PDB entry 8FEF | electron microscopy, 2.71 A resolution | chains B and E of the 10 polymer chains in the assembly

== Chain B ==
Molecule: Virulence factor Mce family protein
Organism: Mycolicibacterium smegmatis MC2 155
UniProt: A0QNR3 (A0QNR3_MYCS2); numbering as in UniProt (aligned over 1-343)
Chain sequence (343 residues; each row starts with the number of its first residue):
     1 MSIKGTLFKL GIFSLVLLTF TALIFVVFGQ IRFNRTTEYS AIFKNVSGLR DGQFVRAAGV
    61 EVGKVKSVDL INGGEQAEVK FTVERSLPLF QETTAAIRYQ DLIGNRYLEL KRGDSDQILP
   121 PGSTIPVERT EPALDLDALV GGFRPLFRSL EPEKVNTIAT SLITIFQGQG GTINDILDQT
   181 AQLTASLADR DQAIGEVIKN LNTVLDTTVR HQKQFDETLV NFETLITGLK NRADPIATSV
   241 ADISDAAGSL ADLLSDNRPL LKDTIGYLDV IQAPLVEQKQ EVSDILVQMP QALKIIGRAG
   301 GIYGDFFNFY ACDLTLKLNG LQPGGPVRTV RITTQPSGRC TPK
Unresolved in the structure: 1, 320-326
Cystine bridges: Cys-312/Cys-340

== Chain E ==
Molecule: Virulence factor Mce family protein
Organism: Mycolicibacterium smegmatis MC2 155
UniProt: A0QNR6 (A0QNR6_MYCS2); numbering as in UniProt (aligned over 1-390)
Chain sequence (390 residues; each row starts with the number of its first residue):
     1 MRLLKGFPKM RNWTRVGRRT AVLAAVALVL TSCGQWRGIA NVPLPGGPGT ESGSMTLYVQ
    61 MPETLALNAN SRVRVRDVFV GRVRKIELIN WVPTLTVDVE PGIKLPKNTL AKIGQTSLLG
   121 SQHVELNPPE DPSSELLRDG DTIPLAQSSA YPTIERTLAG ISGILTGGGI PNIEVIQTEV
   181 FNILNGRADQ IREFLNQLDT FTDELNQQRE EITRAIDSTN RLLNIVSQRN DTLDRVLTEF
   241 PPLIQHFAET RDLFADAVTA LGRLSAAADE TLSGSNANLH TNLQNLQRPL KQLGRAAPYL
   301 VGALKLILTV PFNIDNIPKA IRGDYINVSL KLDLTLSSVD NAFLSGTGVS GMLRALEQAW
   361 GRDPATMIPD VRFTPNPHDA PGGPLVERGE
Unresolved in the structure: 1-32
From the paper describing this entry:
  - post-translational modification sites: Cys-33 (proposed by the authors, not directly observed)

== Chain B / chain E interface ==
Contacting residue pairs (225; chain B residue first):
  Val-26(B) / Trp-36(E)
  Val-27(B) / Ile-39(E)  hydrophobic
  Ile-31(B) / Trp-36(E)  hydrogen bond (backbone-side chain)
  Arg-32(B) / Trp-36(E)
  Arg-32(B) / Arg-37(E)  hydrogen bond (side chain-backbone)
  Arg-32(B) / Gly-38(E)
  Phe-33(B) / Cys-33(E)
  Asn-34(B) / Gly-34(E)
  Asn-34(B) / Arg-37(E)
  Arg-56(B) / Ala-66(E)
  Arg-56(B) / Asn-68(E)
  Ala-57(B) / Leu-88(E)
  Ala-57(B) / Trp-91(E)  hydrophobic
  Ala-58(B) / Glu-63(E)
  Ala-58(B) / Thr-64(E)  hydrogen bond (backbone-backbone)
  Ala-58(B) / Pro-93(E)
  Gly-59(B) / Thr-64(E)  hydrogen bond (backbone-side chain)
  Gly-59(B) / Ala-66(E)
  Val-60(B) / Thr-64(E)
  Val-60(B) / Ile-86(E)
  Val-60(B) / Leu-88(E)  hydrophobic
  Val-60(B) / Pro-93(E)  hydrophobic
  Glu-61(B) / Arg-37(E)
  Glu-61(B) / Asn-41(E)
  Val-62(B) / Arg-37(E)
  Leu-87(B) / Leu-88(E)  hydrophobic
  Leu-87(B) / Trp-91(E)
  Pro-88(B) / Trp-91(E)  hydrogen bond (backbone-side chain)
  Leu-89(B) / Trp-91(E)  hydrophobic
  Phe-90(B) / Trp-91(E)
  Arg-98(B) / Glu-155(E)  salt bridge
  Tyr-99(B) / Glu-155(E)  hydrogen bond (backbone-side chain)
  Leu-102(B) / Leu-118(E)
  Leu-102(B) / Leu-119(E)  hydrophobic
  Tyr-107(B) / Ala-66(E)
  Glu-109(B) / Glu-63(E)
  Leu-110(B) / Trp-91(E)
  Lys-111(B) / Glu-63(E)  salt bridge
  Arg-112(B) / Trp-91(E)
  Ala-133(B) / Glu-155(E)
  Leu-134(B) / Glu-155(E)
  Leu-134(B) / Leu-158(E)  hydrophobic
  Leu-139(B) / Leu-158(E)
  Leu-139(B) / Ser-162(E)
  Leu-139(B) / Leu-165(E)
  Gly-142(B) / Leu-165(E)
  Phe-143(B) / Ile-161(E)  hydrophobic
  Phe-143(B) / Leu-165(E)  hydrophobic
  Pro-145(B) / Pro-171(E)  hydrophobic
  Leu-146(B) / Ile-170(E)
  Arg-148(B) / Glu-174(E)  salt bridge
  Ser-149(B) / Glu-174(E)
  Ser-149(B) / Gln-177(E)  hydrogen bond (backbone-side chain)
  Lys-154(B) / Gln-177(E)
  Lys-154(B) / Phe-181(E)
  Thr-157(B) / Phe-181(E)
  Ile-158(B) / Gln-177(E)
  Ile-158(B) / Val-180(E)  hydrophobic
  Ser-161(B) / Leu-184(E)  hydrogen bond (side chain-backbone)
  Ser-161(B) / Ala-188(E)
  Thr-164(B) / Ala-188(E)
  Thr-164(B) / Asp-189(E)
  Thr-164(B) / Arg-192(E)  hydrogen bond (backbone-side chain)
  Ile-165(B) / Leu-184(E)  hydrophobic
  Ile-165(B) / Ala-188(E)
  Ile-165(B) / Ile-191(E)  hydrophobic
  Ile-165(B) / Arg-192(E)  hydrogen bond (backbone-side chain)
  Gln-167(B) / Arg-192(E)  hydrogen bond (backbone-side chain)
  Gln-169(B) / Arg-192(E)
  Gln-169(B) / Leu-195(E)
  Gln-169(B) / Asn-196(E)  hydrogen bond
  Thr-172(B) / Leu-195(E)
  Thr-172(B) / Asn-196(E)
  Thr-172(B) / Asp-199(E)
  Asp-175(B) / Asp-199(E)
  Ile-176(B) / Leu-195(E)
  Ile-176(B) / Asp-199(E)
  Gln-179(B) / Asp-199(E)
  Gln-179(B) / Thr-202(E)
  Gln-179(B) / Asp-203(E)  hydrogen bond (side chain-backbone)
  Gln-179(B) / Asn-206(E)
  Thr-180(B) / Thr-202(E)
  Gln-182(B) / Asn-206(E)  hydrogen bond
  Gln-182(B) / Arg-209(E)
  Leu-183(B) / Leu-205(E)  hydrophobic
  Leu-183(B) / Asn-206(E)
  Ser-186(B) / Arg-209(E)
  Leu-187(B) / Ile-212(E)  hydrophobic
  Arg-190(B) / Thr-213(E)
  Arg-190(B) / Asp-217(E)  salt bridge
  Ala-193(B) / Ile-216(E)  hydrophobic
  Ala-193(B) / Asn-220(E)
  Glu-196(B) / Asn-220(E)  hydrogen bond
  Val-197(B) / Asn-220(E)
  Val-197(B) / Leu-223(E)
  Asn-200(B) / Leu-223(E)
  Asn-200(B) / Asn-224(E)
  Asn-200(B) / Ser-227(E)  hydrogen bond
  Leu-201(B) / Leu-223(E)  hydrophobic
  Thr-203(B) / Asn-230(E)
  Val-204(B) / Val-226(E)  hydrophobic
  Val-204(B) / Leu-233(E)  hydrophobic
  Thr-207(B) / Asn-230(E)  hydrogen bond
  Thr-207(B) / Leu-237(E)
  Thr-208(B) / Leu-237(E)
  Arg-210(B) / Asp-234(E)  salt bridge
  His-211(B) / Asp-234(E)  salt bridge
  His-211(B) / Leu-237(E)
  His-211(B) / Thr-238(E)
  Gln-214(B) / Pro-241(E)
  Thr-218(B) / Ile-244(E)
  Asn-221(B) / Ile-244(E)
  Asn-221(B) / Gln-245(E)
  Asn-221(B) / Ala-248(E)
  Phe-222(B) / Ile-244(E)
  Thr-224(B) / Arg-251(E)
  Leu-225(B) / Phe-247(E)
  Leu-225(B) / Ala-248(E)  hydrophobic
  Leu-225(B) / Arg-251(E)
  Leu-229(B) / Phe-254(E)  hydrophobic
  Arg-232(B) / Asp-252(E)  salt bridge
  Arg-232(B) / Ala-255(E)
  Arg-232(B) / Asp-256(E)  salt bridge
  Arg-232(B) / Thr-259(E)
  Ile-236(B) / Val-258(E)
  Ser-239(B) / Val-258(E)
  Ser-239(B) / Thr-259(E)
  Ser-239(B) / Gly-262(E)
  Asp-242(B) / Gly-262(E)
  Asp-242(B) / Ser-265(E)  hydrogen bond (backbone-side chain)
  Asp-242(B) / Ala-266(E)
  Ile-243(B) / Leu-261(E)  hydrophobic
  Ile-243(B) / Ser-265(E)  hydrogen bond (backbone-side chain)
  Asp-245(B) / Asp-269(E)
  Ala-246(B) / Ser-265(E)
  Ala-246(B) / Asp-269(E)
  Ser-249(B) / Asp-269(E)  hydrogen bond
  Ser-249(B) / Leu-272(E)
  Leu-250(B) / Leu-272(E)  hydrophobic
  Asp-252(B) / Asn-276(E)
  Leu-253(B) / Leu-272(E)  hydrophobic
  Leu-253(B) / Asn-276(E)
  Asp-256(B) / His-280(E)
  Asn-257(B) / Asn-276(E)
  Asn-257(B) / Leu-279(E)
  Asn-257(B) / His-280(E)  hydrogen bond (side chain-backbone)
  Asn-257(B) / Leu-283(E)
  Leu-260(B) / His-280(E)
  Leu-260(B) / Leu-283(E)  hydrophobic
  Leu-260(B) / Gln-284(E)
  Leu-260(B) / Gln-287(E)
  Leu-261(B) / Leu-283(E)  hydrophobic
  Asp-263(B) / Gln-287(E)
  Thr-264(B) / Leu-283(E)
  Thr-264(B) / Gln-287(E)  hydrogen bond
  Thr-264(B) / Leu-290(E)
  Tyr-267(B) / Gln-287(E)
  Tyr-267(B) / Leu-290(E)  hydrophobic
  Val-270(B) / Gly-294(E)
  Val-270(B) / Ala-297(E)
  Ile-271(B) / Leu-290(E)
  Ile-271(B) / Leu-293(E)
  Ile-271(B) / Gly-294(E)
  Ile-271(B) / Ala-297(E)
  Pro-274(B) / Ala-297(E)
  Pro-274(B) / Pro-298(E)
  Gln-278(B) / Val-301(E)
  Glu-281(B) / Val-301(E)
  Val-282(B) / Val-301(E)  hydrophobic
  Ile-285(B) / Leu-304(E)  hydrophobic
  Ile-285(B) / Lys-305(E)
  Gln-288(B) / Lys-305(E)
  Gln-288(B) / Ile-314(E)
  Gln-288(B) / Asp-315(E)
  Met-289(B) / Leu-308(E)  hydrophobic
  Met-289(B) / Ile-314(E)  hydrophobic
  Ala-292(B) / Ile-314(E)  hydrophobic
  Ala-292(B) / Ile-317(E)  hydrophobic
  Ile-295(B) / Pro-318(E)  hydrophobic
  Ile-295(B) / Ile-321(E)
  Ile-295(B) / Gly-323(E)
  Arg-298(B) / Gly-323(E)
  Arg-298(B) / Asp-324(E)  salt bridge
  Ala-299(B) / Ile-321(E)  hydrophobic
  Ala-299(B) / Gly-323(E)  hydrogen bond (backbone-backbone)
  Ala-299(B) / Asp-324(E)
  Ala-299(B) / Ile-326(E)  hydrophobic
  Ile-302(B) / Asp-324(E)
  Tyr-303(B) / Asp-324(E)  hydrogen bond
  Tyr-303(B) / Tyr-325(E)
  Asn-308(B) / Asp-324(E)
  Asn-308(B) / Tyr-325(E)
  Asn-308(B) / Ile-326(E)  hydrogen bond (backbone-backbone)
  Phe-309(B) / Ile-326(E)
  Tyr-310(B) / Tyr-325(E)  hydrophobic
  Tyr-310(B) / Ile-326(E)  hydrogen bond (backbone-backbone)
  Tyr-310(B) / Asn-327(E)
  Tyr-310(B) / Val-328(E)  hydrogen bond (backbone-backbone)
  Ala-311(B) / Val-328(E)
  Ala-311(B) / Leu-330(E)  hydrophobic
  Cys-312(B) / Val-328(E)  hydrogen bond (backbone-backbone)
  Asp-313(B) / Val-328(E)
  Asp-313(B) / Ser-329(E)  hydrogen bond
  Asp-313(B) / Leu-330(E)  hydrogen bond (backbone-backbone)
  Leu-314(B) / Leu-330(E)
  Thr-315(B) / Leu-330(E)  hydrogen bond (backbone-backbone)
  Thr-315(B) / Lys-331(E)  hydrogen bond
  Thr-315(B) / Leu-332(E)  hydrogen bond (backbone-backbone)
  Leu-316(B) / Leu-332(E)
  Lys-317(B) / Leu-332(E)  hydrogen bond (backbone-backbone)
  Lys-317(B) / Asp-333(E)
  Lys-317(B) / Leu-334(E)  hydrogen bond (backbone-backbone)
  Lys-317(B) / Thr-335(E)
  Asn-319(B) / Thr-335(E)
  Asn-319(B) / Leu-336(E)
  Asn-319(B) / Glu-357(E)
  Val-327(B) / Arg-362(E)
  Arg-339(B) / Arg-322(E)  hydrogen bond (backbone-side chain)
  Arg-339(B) / Tyr-325(E)  hydrogen bond (side chain-backbone)
  Arg-339(B) / Asn-327(E)  hydrogen bond
  Cys-340(B) / Asn-327(E)
  Thr-341(B) / Arg-322(E)  hydrogen bond (backbone-side chain)
  Lys-343(B) / Pro-318(E)
  Lys-343(B) / Lys-319(E)
  Lys-343(B) / Arg-322(E)
Interface residues without a listed pair, chain B (139 interface residues in all): Glu-84, Ile-97, Leu-136, Ala-138, Glu-151, Glu-153, Val-155, Leu-162, Phe-166, Ile-173, Ile-194, Phe-215, Glu-217, Gly-228, Pro-235, Val-240, Leu-275, Ile-296, Leu-318, Thr-329
Interface residues without a listed pair, chain E (127 interface residues in all): Pro-62, Leu-65, Leu-67, Ile-154, Ala-159, Thr-166, Ile-173, Thr-178, Asn-185, Leu-198, Thr-219, Ala-268, Ser-273, Ser-275, Lys-291, Phe-312

== Summary ==
Chain B and chain E form an interface of 139 and 127 residues respectively, with 39 hydrogen bonds and 9 salt
bridges. Polar contacts include Arg-98(B)/Glu-155(E), Lys-111(B)/Glu-63(E) and Arg-148(B)/Glu-174(E). The
paper reports a modification site at Cys-33(E).
Here chain B is Virulence factor Mce family protein and chain E is Virulence factor Mce family protein, both
from Mycolicibacterium smegmatis MC2 155. Entry 8FEF (Structure of Mce1 transporter from Mycobacterium
smegmatis (Map0)) was determined by electron microscopy, deposited together with 8FED and 8FEE.
